Entry 8JNE (electron microscopy, 4.68 A resolution (low resolution: residue-level contacts below are approximate; hydrogen-bond / salt-bridge calls are withheld)); this record covers chains B and I of the 20 polymer chains in the assembly.

Chain B:
Protein: Histone H4
From: Homo sapiens
Reference sequence: P62805 (H4_HUMAN); residues 0-102 here correspond to UniProt positions 1-103 (UniProt number = residue number + 1)
Chain sequence (106 residues; row label = number of the first residue in the row; numbers below 1 keep their minus sign (Gly-3 is residue -3)):
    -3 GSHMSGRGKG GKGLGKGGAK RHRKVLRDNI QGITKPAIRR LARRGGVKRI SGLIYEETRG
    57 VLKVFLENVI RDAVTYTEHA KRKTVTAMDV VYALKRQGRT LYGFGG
Disordered / not traced: -3 to 24, 102
Differences from the reference sequence: expression tag (-3 to -1)
Curated features (UniProtKB/Swiss-Prot):
  - DNA-binding region: Lys16 to Lys20
  - modified residue: Ser1 (N-acetylserine), Arg3 (Asymmetric dimethylarginine), Lys5 (N6-(2-hydroxyisobutyryl)lysine), Lys8 (N6-(2-hydroxyisobutyryl)lysine), Lys12 (N6-(2-hydroxyisobutyryl)lysine), Lys16 (N6-(2-hydroxyisobutyryl)lysine), Lys20 (N6,N6,N6-trimethyllysine), Lys31 (N6-(2-hydroxyisobutyryl)lysine), Lys44 (N6-(2-hydroxyisobutyryl)lysine), Ser47 (Phosphoserine), Tyr51 (Phosphotyrosine), Lys59 (N6-(2-hydroxyisobutyryl)lysine), Lys77 (N6-(2-hydroxyisobutyryl)lysine), Lys79 (N6-(2-hydroxyisobutyryl)lysine), Thr80 (Phosphothreonine), Tyr88 (Phosphotyrosine), Lys91 (N6-(2-hydroxyisobutyryl)lysine)
  - cross-link (Glycyl lysine isopeptide (Lys-Gly)): Lys12 (interchain with G-Cter in SUMO2), Lys20 (interchain with G-Cter in SUMO2), Lys31 (interchain with G-Cter in SUMO2), Lys59 (interchain with G-Cter in SUMO2), Lys79 (interchain with G-Cter in SUMO2), Lys91 (interchain with G-Cter in SUMO2)

Chain I:
Molecule: 156-nt DNA strand
From: synthetic construct
Sequence (156 nucleotides; numbered 1 to 156; the number before each row is that of its first residue):
     1 ATCAGAATCC CGGTGCCGAG GCCGCTCAAT TGGTCGTAGA CAGCTCTAGC ACCGCTTAAA
    61 CGCACGTACG CGCTGTCCCC CGCGTTTTAA CCGCCAAGGG GATTACACCC AAGACACCAG
   121 GCACGAGACA GAAAAAAACA ACGAAAACGG CCACCA

How chain B and chain I interact:
Residue-residue contacts (11):
  Arg35(B) with DC81(I)
  Arg45(B) with DC80(I); DC81(I)
  Ile46(B) with DC80(I); DC81(I)
  Ser47(B) with DC80(I)
  Gly48(B) with DC80(I)
  Arg78(B) with DG101(I); DA102(I)
  Lys79(B) with DG101(I)
  Thr80(B) with DG101(I)
Interface residues without a listed pair, chain B (11 interface residues in all): Lys44, Tyr51, Lys77
Interface residues without a listed pair, chain I (5 interface residues in all): DG100

Summary:
Chain B and chain I form an interface of 11 and 5 residues respectively. Curated annotation (UniProt) lists a
DNA-binding region on chain B.
Here chain B is Histone H4 (Homo sapiens) and chain I is a 156-nt DNA strand (synthetic construct). Entry 8JNE
(The cryo-EM structure of the decameric RAD51 ring bound to the nucleosome without the linker DNA ...) was
determined by electron microscopy (same publication as 8JND, 8JNF, 8XBT, 8XBU and 8XBW).
